Entry 1SA0 (X-ray diffraction, 3.58 A resolution); this record covers chains B and E of the 5 polymer chains in the assembly.

# Chain B
Name: Tubulin beta chain
From: Bos taurus
UniProt: P02554 (TBB_PIG); numbering as in UniProt; present here: 1-44, 47-360, 369-445
Chain sequence (445 residues; row label = number of the first residue in the row; note: 10 numbers in that range are skipped by the numbering (no residue carries them; nothing is unmodelled there)):
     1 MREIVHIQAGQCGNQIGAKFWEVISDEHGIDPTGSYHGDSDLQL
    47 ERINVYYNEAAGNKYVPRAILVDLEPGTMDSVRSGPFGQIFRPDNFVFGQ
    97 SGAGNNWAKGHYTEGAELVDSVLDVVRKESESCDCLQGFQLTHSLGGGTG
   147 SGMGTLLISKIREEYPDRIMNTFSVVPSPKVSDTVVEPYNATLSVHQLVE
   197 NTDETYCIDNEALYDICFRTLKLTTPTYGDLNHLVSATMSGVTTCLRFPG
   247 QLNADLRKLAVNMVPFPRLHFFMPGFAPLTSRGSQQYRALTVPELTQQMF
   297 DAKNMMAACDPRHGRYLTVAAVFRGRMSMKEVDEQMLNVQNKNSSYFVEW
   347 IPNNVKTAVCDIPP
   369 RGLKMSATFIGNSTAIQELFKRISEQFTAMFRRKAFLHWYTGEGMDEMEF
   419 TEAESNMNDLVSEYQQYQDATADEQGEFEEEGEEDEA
Disordered / not traced: 1, 278-285, 439-455
Swiss-Prot annotation at these positions:
  - motif: M1 to I4 (MREI motif)
  - binding site (GTP): Q11, G142, G144
  - modified residue: S40 (Phosphoserine)
  - natural variant: H37 (H37V: In 2nd form)
Bound ions: Mg2+: N101 (together with GDP)
Ligand contacts:
  - CN2 (2-mercapto-N-[1,2,3,10-tetramethoxy-9-oxo-5,6,7,9-tetrahydro-benzo[a]heptalen-7-yl]acetamide): V238, C241, L242, L248, A250, K254, L255, N258, M259, T314, V315, A316, V318, N350, K352, I378
  - GDP (guanosine-5'-diphosphate): G10, Q11, C12, Q15, I16, N101, S140, G142, G143, G144, T145, G146, S147, V171, P173, V177, S178, D179, E183, N206, L209, Y224, L227, N228

# Chain E
Name: Stathmin 4
From: Rattus norvegicus
UniProt: P63043 (STMN4_RAT); residues 5-145 here correspond to UniProt positions 49-189 (UniProt number = residue number + 44)
Chain sequence (142 residues; numbered 4 to 145; the number before each row is that of its first residue):
     4 ADMEVIELNKCTSGQSFEVILKPPSFDGVPEFNASLPRRRDPSLEEIQKK
    54 LEAAEERRKYQEAELLKHLAEKREHEREVIQKAIEENNNFIKMAKEKLAQ
   104 KMESNKENREAHLAAMLERLQEKDKHAEEVRKNKELKEEASR
Disordered / not traced: 31-44, 142-145
Swiss-Prot annotation at these positions:
  - modified residue: S46 (Phosphoserine)

# How chain B and chain E interact
Pairs across the interface - 14 pairs, chain B then chain E:
  H107(B) with E79(E), salt bridge
  Y108(B) with H78(E); E79(E); V82(E), hydrophobic
  S155(B) with L72(E); R76(E), hydrogen bond (backbone-side chain)
  K156(B) with R76(E)
  R158(B) with L72(E)
  E159(B) with L72(E); R76(E), salt bridge
  T409(B) with E89(E)
  E411(B) with A86(E)
  G412(B) with V82(E)
  E417(B) with H78(E), salt bridge
Other interface residues (no listed pair), chain B (15 interface residues in all): T109, L152, P162, N197, G410
Other interface residues (no listed pair), chain E (11 interface residues in all): E65, L69, A73, K85

# Overview
Chain B and chain E form an interface of 15 and 11 residues respectively; the contacts include 1 hydrogen bond
and 3 salt bridges. Polar contacts include H107(B)-E79(E), E159(B)-R76(E) and E417(B)-H78(E). Ligands of chain
B: GDP and compound CN2.
Chain B is Tubulin beta chain (Bos taurus) and chain E is Stathmin 4 (Rattus norvegicus); the structure,
Tubulin-colchicine: stathmin-like domain complex, was determined by X-ray diffraction (same publication as
1SA1).
